Entry 1FC0 (X-ray diffraction, 2.40 A resolution); this record covers chains A and B.

Chain A:
Protein: Glycogen phosphorylase, liver form
From: Homo sapiens
Notes: EC 2.4.1.1
UniProt: P06737 (PHS1_HUMAN); residues 1-846 here correspond to UniProt positions 2-847 (UniProt number = residue number + 1)
Chain sequence (846 residues; numbered 1 to 846; the number before each row is that of its first residue):
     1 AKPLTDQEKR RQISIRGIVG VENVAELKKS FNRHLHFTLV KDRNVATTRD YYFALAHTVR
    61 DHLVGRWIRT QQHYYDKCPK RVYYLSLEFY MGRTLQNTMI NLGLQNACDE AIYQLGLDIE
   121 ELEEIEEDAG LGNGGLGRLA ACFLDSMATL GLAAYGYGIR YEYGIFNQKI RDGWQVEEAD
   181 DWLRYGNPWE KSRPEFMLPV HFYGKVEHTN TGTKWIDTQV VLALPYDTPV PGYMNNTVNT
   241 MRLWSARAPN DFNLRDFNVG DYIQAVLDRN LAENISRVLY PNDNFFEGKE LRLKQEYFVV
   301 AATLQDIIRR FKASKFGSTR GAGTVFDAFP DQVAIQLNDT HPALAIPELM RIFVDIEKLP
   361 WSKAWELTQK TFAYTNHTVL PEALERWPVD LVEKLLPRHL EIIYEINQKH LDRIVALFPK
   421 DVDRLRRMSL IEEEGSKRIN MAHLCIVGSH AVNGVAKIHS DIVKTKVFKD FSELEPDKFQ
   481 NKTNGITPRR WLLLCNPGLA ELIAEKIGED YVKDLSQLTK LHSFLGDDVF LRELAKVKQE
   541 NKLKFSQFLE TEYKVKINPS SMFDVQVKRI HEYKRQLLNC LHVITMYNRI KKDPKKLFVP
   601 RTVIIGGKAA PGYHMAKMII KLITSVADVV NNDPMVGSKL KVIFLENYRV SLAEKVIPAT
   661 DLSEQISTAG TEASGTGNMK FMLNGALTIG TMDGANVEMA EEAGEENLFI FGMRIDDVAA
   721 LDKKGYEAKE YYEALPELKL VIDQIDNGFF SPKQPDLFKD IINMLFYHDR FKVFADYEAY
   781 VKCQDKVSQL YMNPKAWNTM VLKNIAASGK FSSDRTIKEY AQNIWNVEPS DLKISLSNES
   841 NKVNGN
Disordered / not traced: 1-22, 250-259, 317-323, 832-846
Covalent attachments: pyridoxal phosphate (PLP) linked to Lys680
Residues lining bound ligands:
  - N-acetyl-beta-D-glucopyranosylamine (NBG): Gly135, Leu136, Leu139, Asp283, Asn284, Asp339, His377, Thr378, Val455, Asn484, Tyr573, Glu672, Ala673, Ser674, Gly675, Thr676
  - pyridoxal phosphate (PLP): Tyr90, Gly134, Gly135, Arg138, Trp491, Val567, Lys568, Lys574, Tyr648, Arg649, Val650, Ala653, Gln665, Glu672, Gly675, Thr676, Gly677, Asn678
Swiss-Prot annotation at these positions:
  - binding site (AMP): Asp42 to Asn44, Tyr75, Arg309
  - site: Cys108 (Involved in the association of subunits), Cys142 (Involved in the association of subunits), Tyr155 (May be involved in allosteric control)
  - modified residue: Ala1 (N-acetylalanine), Ser14 (Phosphoserine), Lys363 (N6-succinyllysine), Lys469 (N6-acetyllysine), Ser523 (Phosphoserine), Ser560 (Phosphoserine), Ser638 (Phosphoserine), Lys680 (N6-(pyridoxal phosphate)lysine), Lys795 (N6-acetyllysine)

Chain B:
Protein: Glycogen phosphorylase, liver form
From: Homo sapiens
Notes: EC 2.4.1.1
UniProt: P06737 (PHS1_HUMAN); residues 1001-1846 here correspond to UniProt positions 2-847 (UniProt number = residue number - 999)
Chain sequence (846 residues; row label = number of the first residue in the row):
  1001 AKPLTDQEKR RQISIRGIVG VENVAELKKS FNRHLHFTLV KDRNVATTRD YYFALAHTVR
  1061 DHLVGRWIRT QQHYYDKCPK RVYYLSLEFY MGRTLQNTMI NLGLQNACDE AIYQLGLDIE
  1121 ELEEIEEDAG LGNGGLGRLA ACFLDSMATL GLAAYGYGIR YEYGIFNQKI RDGWQVEEAD
  1181 DWLRYGNPWE KSRPEFMLPV HFYGKVEHTN TGTKWIDTQV VLALPYDTPV PGYMNNTVNT
  1241 MRLWSARAPN DFNLRDFNVG DYIQAVLDRN LAENISRVLY PNDNFFEGKE LRLKQEYFVV
  1301 AATLQDIIRR FKASKFGSTR GAGTVFDAFP DQVAIQLNDT HPALAIPELM RIFVDIEKLP
  1361 WSKAWELTQK TFAYTNHTVL PEALERWPVD LVEKLLPRHL EIIYEINQKH LDRIVALFPK
  1421 DVDRLRRMSL IEEEGSKRIN MAHLCIVGSH AVNGVAKIHS DIVKTKVFKD FSELEPDKFQ
  1481 NKTNGITPRR WLLLCNPGLA ELIAEKIGED YVKDLSQLTK LHSFLGDDVF LRELAKVKQE
  1541 NKLKFSQFLE TEYKVKINPS SMFDVQVKRI HEYKRQLLNC LHVITMYNRI KKDPKKLFVP
  1601 RTVIIGGKAA PGYHMAKMII KLITSVADVV NNDPMVGSKL KVIFLENYRV SLAEKVIPAT
  1661 DLSEQISTAG TEASGTGNMK FMLNGALTIG TMDGANVEMA EEAGEENLFI FGMRIDDVAA
  1721 LDKKGYEAKE YYEALPELKL VIDQIDNGFF SPKQPDLFKD IINMLFYHDR FKVFADYEAY
  1781 VKCQDKVSQL YMNPKAWNTM VLKNIAASGK FSSDRTIKEY AQNIWNVEPS DLKISLSNES
  1841 NKVNGN
Disordered / not traced: 1001-1022, 1250-1259, 1317-1322, 1832-1846
Covalent attachments: pyridoxal phosphate (PLP) linked to Lys1680
Residues lining bound ligands:
  - N-acetyl-beta-D-glucopyranosylamine (NBG): Gly1135, Leu1136, Leu1139, Asn1284, Asp1339, His1377, Thr1378, Val1455, Asn1484, Tyr1573, Glu1672, Ala1673, Ser1674, Gly1675, Thr1676
  - pyridoxal phosphate (PLP): Tyr1090, Gly1134, Gly1135, Arg1138, Trp1491, Val1567, Lys1568, Lys1574, Tyr1648, Arg1649, Val1650, Ala1653, Gln1665, Glu1672, Gly1675, Thr1676, Gly1677, Asn1678
Swiss-Prot annotation at these positions:
  - binding site (AMP): Asp1042 to Asn1044, Tyr1075, Arg1309
  - site: Cys1108 (Involved in the association of subunits), Cys1142 (Involved in the association of subunits), Tyr1155 (May be involved in allosteric control)
  - modified residue: Ala1001 (N-acetylalanine), Ser1014 (Phosphoserine), Lys1363 (N6-succinyllysine), Lys1469 (N6-acetyllysine), Ser1523 (Phosphoserine), Ser1560 (Phosphoserine), Ser1638 (Phosphoserine), Lys1680 (N6-(pyridoxal phosphate)lysine), Lys1795 (N6-acetyllysine)

Chain A / chain B interface:
Pairs across the interface (67; chain A residue first):
  His36(A) with Val1064(B); Ile1068(B)
  Phe37(A) with Arg1060(B), hydrogen bond (backbone-side chain); Asp1061(B); Val1064(B), hydrophobic
  Thr38(A) with Lys1191(B)
  Val40(A) with Trp1067(B), hydrophobic; Ile1068(B)
  Lys41(A) with Ile1068(B); Arg1193(B); Glu1195(B), salt bridge
  Arg60(A) with Phe1037(B), hydrogen bond (side chain-backbone)
  Asp61(A) with Phe1037(B)
  Val64(A) with His1036(B); Phe1037(B), hydrophobic; Val1040(B), hydrophobic
  Trp67(A) with Val1040(B), hydrophobic
  Ile68(A) with Val1040(B); Lys1041(B)
  Tyr163(A) with Arg1247(B), hydrogen bond; Val1266(B), hydrophobic; Arg1269(B), hydrogen bond; Glu1273(B)
  Gly164(A) with Tyr1262(B)
  Phe166(A) with Tyr1262(B)
  Ala179(A) with Arg1269(B)
  Asp181(A) with Arg1247(B), salt bridge; Arg1269(B), salt bridge
  Arg184(A) with Leu1222(B); Ala1248(B), hydrogen bond (side chain-backbone); Arg1269(B)
  Tyr185(A) with Pro1194(B), hydrophobic
  Lys191(A) with Thr1038(B)
  Arg193(A) with Leu1039(B), hydrogen bond (side chain-backbone); Lys1041(B)
  Pro194(A) with Tyr1185(B), hydrophobic
  Glu195(A) with Lys1041(B), salt bridge
  Leu222(A) with Arg1184(B)
  Arg247(A) with Tyr1163(B), hydrogen bond; Asp1181(B), salt bridge
  Ala248(A) with Arg1184(B), hydrogen bond (backbone-side chain)
  Tyr262(A) with Phe1166(B); Val1278(B); Pro1281(B), hydrophobic; Pro1611(B), hydrophobic
  Ile263(A) with Val1278(B), hydrophobic
  Val266(A) with Tyr1163(B), hydrophobic
  Leu267(A) with Asn1274(B); Arg1277(B)
  Arg269(A) with Tyr1163(B), hydrogen bond; Ala1179(B); Asp1181(B), salt bridge; Arg1184(B)
  Asn270(A) with Asn1270(B); Asn1274(B), hydrogen bond; Arg1277(B), hydrogen bond
  Glu273(A) with Tyr1163(B)
  Asn274(A) with Leu1267(B); Asn1270(B), hydrogen bond
  Arg277(A) with Leu1267(B); Asn1270(B), hydrogen bond
  Val278(A) with Tyr1262(B); Ile1263(B), hydrophobic; Val1266(B), hydrophobic
  Pro281(A) with Tyr1262(B), hydrophobic
  Leu291(A) with Leu1267(B), hydrophobic
  Pro611(A) with Tyr1262(B), hydrophobic
Interface residues without a listed pair, chain A (47 interface residues in all): Leu39, Asp42, Thr47, Gly65, Glu162, Glu177, Met197, Leu224, Leu279, Tyr280
Interface residues without a listed pair, chain B (49 interface residues in all): Asp1042, Thr1047, Arg1049, Gly1065, Glu1162, Gly1164, Glu1177, Met1197, Leu1224, Pro1249, Leu1279, Tyr1280, Leu1291

In short:
47 residues of chain A face 49 of chain B across their interface; the contacts include 13 hydrogen bonds and 6
salt bridges. Polar pairs include Lys41(A)-Glu1195(B), Asp181(A)-Arg1247(B) and Asp181(A)-Arg1269(B). Chain A
binds N-acetyl-beta-D-glucopyranosylamine. Ligands of chain B: N-acetyl-beta-D-glucopyranosylamine.
Chain A and chain B are both Glycogen phosphorylase, liver form (Homo sapiens); the structure, Human liver
glycogen phosphorylase complexed with N-acetyl-beta-D-glucopyranosylamine, was determined by X-ray diffraction
(same publication as 1FA9).
